6O1J - chains A and E of the 4 polymer chains in the assembly; structure by X-ray diffraction, 2.00 A resolution.

# Chain A (and E)
Protein: AlfC
Source organism: Lactobacillus casei
Notes: EC 3.2.1.51; chain E of this document is another copy of the same molecule, construct and numbering; everything in this record applies to it too
UniProt: K0NB39 (K0NB39_LACCA); numbering as in UniProt (aligned over 1-344)
Chain sequence (345 residues; each row starts with the number of its first residue):
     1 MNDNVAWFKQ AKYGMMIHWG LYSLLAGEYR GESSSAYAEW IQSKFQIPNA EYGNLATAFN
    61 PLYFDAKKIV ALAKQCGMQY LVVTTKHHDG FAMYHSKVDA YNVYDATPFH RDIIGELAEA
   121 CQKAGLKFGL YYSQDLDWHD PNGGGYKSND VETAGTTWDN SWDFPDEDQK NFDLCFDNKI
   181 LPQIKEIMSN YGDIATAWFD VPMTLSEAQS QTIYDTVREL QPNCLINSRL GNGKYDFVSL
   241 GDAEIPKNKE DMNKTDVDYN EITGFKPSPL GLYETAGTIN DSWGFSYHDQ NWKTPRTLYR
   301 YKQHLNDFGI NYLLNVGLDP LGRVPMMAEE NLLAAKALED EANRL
Not modelled in the structure: 248-263 (chain E: 1, 248-264)
Construct notes: engineered mutation Ala243 (Asn in K0NB39); expression tag (345)
Residues lining bound ligands: beta-L-fucopyranose (FUL): Met16, His18, Glu39, Trp40, His87, His88, Tyr131, Trp198, Asp200, Val201, Arg229, Trp283
What the authors report for this chain:
  - mutagenesis - N243A: increased catalytic activity on GlcNAc
  - catalytic residues: Asp242 (proposed by the authors, not directly observed)
  - mutagenesis - D200A (>108-fold), R229A: abolished catalytic activity
  - mutagenesis - E39A (10-fold), F237A, E261A (3-fold): increased catalytic activity
  - mutagenesis - Y37A, D242A, E244A, E274A, W283A: decreased catalytic activity
  - mutagenesis - N253A: unchanged catalytic activity

# Interface between chain A and chain E
Contacting residue pairs (14; chain A residue first):
  Thr294(A) - Met327(E)
  Thr294(A) - Glu330(E)  hydrogen bond
  Arg296(A) - Glu330(E)  salt bridge
  Met326(A) - Arg296(E)
  Met327(A) - Thr294(E)
  Glu330(A) - Thr294(E)  hydrogen bond
  Glu330(A) - Arg296(E)  salt bridge
  Ala337(A) - Ala337(E)
  Ala337(A) - Leu338(E)  hydrophobic
  Ala337(A) - Glu341(E)
  Leu338(A) - Ala337(E)
  Asp340(A) - Glu341(E)
  Glu341(A) - Ala337(E)
  Arg344(A) - Arg344(E)
Interface residues without a listed pair, chain A (13 interface residues in all): Pro295, Leu333, Ala334
Interface residues without a listed pair, chain E (13 interface residues in all): Pro295, Met326, Leu333, Ala334, Asp340

# In short
The chain A/chain E interface involves 13 residues from each chain, with 2 hydrogen bonds and 2 salt bridges.
Polar pairs include Arg296(A)-Glu330(E) and Thr294(A)-Glu330(E). Chain A binds beta-L-fucopyranose. The paper
reports the catalytic residue Asp242(A); Y37A, D242A and E244A of chain A, among others, reduce catalytic
activity; 12 substitutions were tested in all.
Both chains are AlfC (Lactobacillus casei). Entry 6O1J (Alpha-L-fucosidase AlfC fucosyltransferase mutant
N243A) was determined by X-ray diffraction (same publication as 6OHE, 6O1I, 6O18, 6O1A and 6O1C).
